PDB entry 1IXC | X-ray diffraction, 2.20 A resolution | chains A and B

Chain A (and B):
Protein: LysR-type regulatory protein
Source organism: Cupriavidus necator
Notes: chain B of this document is another copy of the same molecule, construct and numbering; everything in this record applies to it too
UniProtKB: Q9WXC7 (Q9WXC7_ALCEU); residues 1-294 here = UniProt positions 1-294
Sequence (294 residues; numbered 1 to 294; the number before each row is that of its first residue):
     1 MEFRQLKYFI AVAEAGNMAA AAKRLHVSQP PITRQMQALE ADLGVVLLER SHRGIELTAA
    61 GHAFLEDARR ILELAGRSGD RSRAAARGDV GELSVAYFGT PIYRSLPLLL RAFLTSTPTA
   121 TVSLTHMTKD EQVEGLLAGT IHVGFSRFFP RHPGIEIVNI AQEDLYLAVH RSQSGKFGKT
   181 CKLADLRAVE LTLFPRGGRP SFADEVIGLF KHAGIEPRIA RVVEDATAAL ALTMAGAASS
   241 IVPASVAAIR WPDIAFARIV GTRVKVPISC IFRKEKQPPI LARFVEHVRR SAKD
Disordered / not traced: 50-54 (chain B: 290-294)
Differences from the reference sequence: modified residue (1, 18, 36, 127, 234)
Modified positions: Mse-1, Mse-18, Mse-36, Mse-127, Mse-234 (selenomethionine; parent Met)

How chain A and chain B interact:
Pairs across the interface - 37 pairs, chain A then chain B:
  Mse-1(A) / Phe-3(B)  hydrophobic
  Mse-1(A) / Ala-75(B)  hydrophobic
  Glu-2(A) / Phe-3(B)
  Phe-3(A) / Mse-1(B)
  Phe-3(A) / Glu-2(B)
  Phe-3(A) / Phe-3(B)
  Leu-43(A) / Arg-83(B)  hydrogen bond (backbone-side chain)
  Val-45(A) / Ser-82(B)
  Val-45(A) / Arg-83(B)
  Val-45(A) / Ala-86(B)  hydrophobic
  Leu-47(A) / Ser-82(B)
  Ala-60(A) / Ser-82(B)  hydrogen bond (backbone-side chain)
  Phe-64(A) / Ser-78(B)
  Phe-64(A) / Ser-82(B)
  Asp-67(A) / Ser-78(B)  hydrogen bond
  Asp-67(A) / Arg-81(B)  salt bridge
  Arg-70(A) / Leu-74(B)
  Arg-70(A) / Arg-81(B)
  Ile-71(A) / Leu-74(B)  hydrophobic
  Ile-71(A) / Ala-75(B)  hydrophobic
  Ile-71(A) / Ser-78(B)
  Leu-74(A) / Arg-70(B)
  Leu-74(A) / Ile-71(B)  hydrophobic
  Ala-75(A) / Ile-71(B)  hydrophobic
  Ser-78(A) / Asp-67(B)
  Ser-78(A) / Ile-71(B)
  Gly-79(A) / Leu-43(B)
  Arg-81(A) / Asp-67(B)  salt bridge
  Ser-82(A) / Leu-47(B)
  Ser-82(A) / Ala-60(B)  hydrogen bond (side chain-backbone)
  Ser-82(A) / Phe-64(B)
  Arg-83(A) / Leu-43(B)  hydrogen bond (side chain-backbone)
  Arg-83(A) / Val-45(B)
  Ala-85(A) / Ala-60(B)  hydrophobic
  Ala-86(A) / Val-45(B)  hydrophobic
  Arg-273(A) / Arg-70(B)
  Lys-276(A) / Arg-70(B)
Other interface residues (no listed pair), chain A (28 interface residues in all): Gly-44, Ala-59, Ala-63, Ala-138, Gly-139, Pro-278
Other interface residues (no listed pair), chain B (25 interface residues in all): Leu-6, Asp-42, Ala-59, Ala-63, Gly-79, Ala-85, Pro-279

Summary:
28 residues of chain A face 25 of chain B across their interface, with 5 hydrogen bonds and 2 salt bridges.
Polar pairs include Asp-67(A)/Arg-81(B), Leu-43(A)/Arg-83(B) and Ala-60(A)/Ser-82(B).
Chain A and chain B are both LysR-type regulatory protein (Cupriavidus necator); the structure, Crystal
structure of CbnR, a LysR family transcriptional regulator, was determined by X-ray diffraction together with
1IZ1 from the same study.
